Entry 6VQV (electron microscopy, 2.57 A resolution); this record covers chains E and K of the 12 polymer chains in the assembly.

Chain E:
Molecule: CRISPR-associated protein Csy3
Organism: Pseudomonas aeruginosa
Reference sequence: A0A444M080 (A0A444M080_PSEAI); residues 20-360 here correspond to UniProt positions 2-342 (UniProt number = residue number - 18)
Amino-acid sequence (360 residues; each row starts with the number of its first residue):
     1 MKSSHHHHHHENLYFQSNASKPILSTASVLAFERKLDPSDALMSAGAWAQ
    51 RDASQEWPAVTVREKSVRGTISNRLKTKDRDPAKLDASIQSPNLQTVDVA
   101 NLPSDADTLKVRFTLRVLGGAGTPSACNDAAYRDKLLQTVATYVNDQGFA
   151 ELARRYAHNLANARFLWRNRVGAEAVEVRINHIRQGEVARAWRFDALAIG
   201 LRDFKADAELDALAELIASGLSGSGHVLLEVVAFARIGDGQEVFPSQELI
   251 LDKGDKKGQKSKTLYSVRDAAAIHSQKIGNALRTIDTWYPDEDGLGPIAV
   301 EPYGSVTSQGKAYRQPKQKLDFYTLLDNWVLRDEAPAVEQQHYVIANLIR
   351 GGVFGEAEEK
Unresolved in the structure: 1-23, 63-99, 250-261, 358-360
Sequence notes: expression tag (1-19)
Reported in the primary citation:
  - binding site for CrRNA: Phe32, Arg34, Arg68, Gln95, Arg168, Gln247, Gln276, Lys277, Arg283, Ser308, Arg350

Chain K:
Molecule: CRISPR-associated endonuclease Cas6/Csy4
Organism: Pseudomonas aeruginosa
Notes: EC 3.1.-.-
Reference sequence: Q02MM2 (CAS6_PSEAB); numbering as in UniProt (aligned over 1-187)
Amino-acid sequence (187 residues; each row starts with the number of its first residue):
     1 MDHYLDIRLRPDPEFPPAQLMSVLFGKLHQALVAQGGDRIGVSFPDLDES
    51 RSRLGERLRIHASADDLRALLARPWLEGLRDHLQFGEPAVVPHPTPYRQV
   101 SRVQAKSNPERLRRRLMRRHDLSEEEARKRIPDTVARALDLPFVTLRSQS
   151 TGQHFRLFIRHGPLQVTAEEGGFTCYGLSKGGFVPWF
UniProt features mapped onto this chain:
  - active site: His29 (Proton acceptor)
  - site: Ser148 (Substrate binding)
  - mutagenesis: His29 (H29A: No pre-crRNA cleavage, still binds crRNA. Does not support formation of the Csy ribonucleoprotein complex; H29D: Cleaves pre-crRNA 910-fold slower; H29K: Cleaves pre-crRNA 130-fold slower), Glu49 (E49A: No biofilm formation upon phage infection, no crRNA formed; E49K: Restores biofilm formation upon phage infection, crRNA forms), Arg102 (R102A: Loss of pre-crRNA cleavage, still binds crRNA), Gln104 (Q104A: No loss of pre-crRNA cleavage, still binds crRNA), Ser148 (S148A: Cleaves pre-crRNA 8300-fold slower; S148C: No pre-crRNA cleavage, still binds crRNA), Ser150 (S150A: Cleaves pre-crRNA 350-fold slower), Thr151 (T151A: Cleaves pre-crRNA 380-fold slower), Phe155 (F155A: Very little pre-crRNA cleavage, still binds crRNA), Tyr176 (Y176A: Cleaves pre-crRNA 130-fold slower; Y176F: Cleaves pre-crRNA 13-fold slower)

Interface between chain E and chain K:
Pairs across the interface (10; chain E residue first):
  Arg202(E) with Glu14(K), salt bridge
  Glu242(E) with Gln149(K), hydrogen bond
  Phe244(E) with Gln149(K)
  Leu295(E) with Pro11(K); Asp12(K); Pro13(K)
  Gln309(E) with Asp12(K); Phe15(K); Pro17(K)
  Lys311(E) with Pro13(K)
Interface residues without a listed pair, chain E (13 interface residues in all): Arg168, Gly172, Glu174, Leu201, Glu292, Gly294, Ser308
Interface residues without a listed pair, chain K (13 interface residues in all): Arg10, Pro16, Leu24, Leu28, Arg73, His82

Overview:
The chain E/chain K interface involves 13 residues from each chain; the contacts include 1 hydrogen bond and 1
salt bridge. Polar pairs include Arg202(E)-Glu14(K) and Glu242(E)-Gln149(K). From UniProt: active-site residue
His29(K) and 9 mutagenesis sites on chain K. From the paper: a binding site for CrRNA at Phe32(E), Arg34(E)
and Arg68(E) among others.
Here chain E is CRISPR-associated protein Csy3 and chain K is CRISPR-associated endonuclease Cas6/Csy4, both
from Pseudomonas aeruginosa. Entry 6VQV (Type I-F CRISPR-Csy complex with its inhibitor AcrF9) was determined
by electron microscopy together with 6VQW and 6VQX from the same study.
